Entry 8EJK (electron microscopy, 3.40 A resolution); this record covers chains A and B of the 5 polymer chains in the assembly.

# Chain A
Name: A modified Guanine nucleotide-binding protein G(q) subunit alpha
Source organism: Homo sapiens
Amino-acid sequence (238 residues; row label = number of the first residue in the row):
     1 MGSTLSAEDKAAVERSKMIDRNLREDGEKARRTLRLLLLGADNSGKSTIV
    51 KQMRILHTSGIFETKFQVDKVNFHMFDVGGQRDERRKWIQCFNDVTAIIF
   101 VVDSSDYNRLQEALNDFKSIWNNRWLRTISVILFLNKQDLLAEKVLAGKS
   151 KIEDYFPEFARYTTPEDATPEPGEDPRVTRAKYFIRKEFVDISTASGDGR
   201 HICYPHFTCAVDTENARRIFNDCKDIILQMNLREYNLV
Not modelled in the structure: 1-4

# Chain B
Name: Guanine nucleotide-binding protein G(I)/G(S)/G(T) subunit beta-1
Source organism: Homo sapiens
Reference sequence: P62873 (GBB1_HUMAN); numbering as in UniProt (aligned over 1-340)
Amino-acid sequence (340 residues; numbered 1 to 340; the number before each row is that of its first residue):
     1 MSELDQLRQEAEQLKNQIRDARKACADATLSQITNNIDPVGRIQMRTRRT
    51 LRGHLAKIYAMHWGTDSRLLVSASQDGKLIIWDSYTTNKVHAIPLRSSWV
   101 MTCAYAPSGNYVACGGLDNICSIYNLKTREGNVRVSRELAGHTGYLSCCR
   151 FLDDNQIVTSSGDTTCALWDIETGQQTTTFTGHTGDVMSLSLAPDTRLFV
   201 SGACDASAKLWDVREGMCRQTFTGHESDINAICFFPNGNAFATGSDDATC
   251 RLFDLRADQELMTYSHDNIICGITSVSFSKSGRLLLAGYDDFNCNVWDAL
   301 KADRAGVLAGHDNRVSCLGVTDDGMAVATGSWDSFLKIWN
Not modelled in the structure: 1-5
Swiss-Prot annotation at these positions:
  - modified residue: S2 (N-acetylserine), H266 (Phosphohistidine)

# Interface between chain A and chain B
Residue-residue contacts (39; chain A residue first):
  V13(A) - N88(B)
  R15(A) - V90(B)  hydrogen bond (side chain-backbone)
  S16(A) - N88(B)
  S16(A) - K89(B)
  I19(A) - K89(B)
  I19(A) - A92(B)  hydrophobic
  D20(A) - K89(B)  salt bridge
  L23(A) - G53(B)
  L23(A) - L55(B)
  L23(A) - K78(B)
  L23(A) - I80(B)  hydrophobic
  D26(A) - K78(B)  salt bridge
  G27(A) - L55(B)
  G60(A) - N119(B)
  I61(A) - W99(B)
  I61(A) - L117(B)
  F76(A) - W99(B)  hydrophobic
  G80(A) - T143(B)
  Q81(A) - Y145(B)
  R82(A) - G162(B)  hydrogen bond (side chain-backbone)
  R82(A) - T164(B)
  R82(A) - D186(B)  salt bridge
  K87(A) - Y145(B)
  K87(A) - D186(B)
  K87(A) - M188(B)
  K87(A) - C204(B)
  K87(A) - D228(B)  salt bridge
  K87(A) - N230(B)
  W88(A) - L117(B)  hydrophobic
  Q90(A) - Y59(B)
  C91(A) - K57(B)  hydrogen bond (backbone-side chain)
  C91(A) - Y59(B)
  C91(A) - L117(B)  hydrophobic
  F92(A) - W99(B)  hydrophobic
  F92(A) - L117(B)  hydrophobic
  N93(A) - K57(B)  hydrogen bond
  N93(A) - W332(B)
  D94(A) - K57(B)  salt bridge
  W125(A) - R314(B)
Also at the interface, not in a pair above, chain A (26 interface residues in all): A12, R24, R35, S59
Also at the interface, not in a pair above, chain B (29 interface residues in all): H91, M101, D118, D246, D290

# In short
26 residues of chain A and 29 residues of chain B are in contact, with 4 hydrogen bonds and 5 salt bridges.
Polar contacts include D20(A)-K89(B), D26(A)-K78(B) and R82(A)-D186(B).
Chain A is A modified Guanine nucleotide-binding protein G(q) subunit alpha and chain B is Guanine
nucleotide-binding protein G(I)/G(S)/G(T) subunit beta-1, both from Homo sapiens; the structure, Structure of
FFAR1-Gq complex bound to TAK-875 in a lipid nanodisc, was determined by electron microscopy together with
8EIT and 8EJC from the same study.
